PDB entry 9MSG | electron microscopy, 2.70 A resolution | chains J and M of the 14 polymer chains in the assembly

[Chain J]
Molecule: DNA-directed RNA polymerase subunit beta'
From: Escherichia coli
Notes: EC 2.7.7.6
Reference sequence: P0A8T8 (RPOC_ECO57); numbering as in UniProt (aligned over 1-1407)
Chain sequence (1415 residues; each row starts with the number of its first residue):
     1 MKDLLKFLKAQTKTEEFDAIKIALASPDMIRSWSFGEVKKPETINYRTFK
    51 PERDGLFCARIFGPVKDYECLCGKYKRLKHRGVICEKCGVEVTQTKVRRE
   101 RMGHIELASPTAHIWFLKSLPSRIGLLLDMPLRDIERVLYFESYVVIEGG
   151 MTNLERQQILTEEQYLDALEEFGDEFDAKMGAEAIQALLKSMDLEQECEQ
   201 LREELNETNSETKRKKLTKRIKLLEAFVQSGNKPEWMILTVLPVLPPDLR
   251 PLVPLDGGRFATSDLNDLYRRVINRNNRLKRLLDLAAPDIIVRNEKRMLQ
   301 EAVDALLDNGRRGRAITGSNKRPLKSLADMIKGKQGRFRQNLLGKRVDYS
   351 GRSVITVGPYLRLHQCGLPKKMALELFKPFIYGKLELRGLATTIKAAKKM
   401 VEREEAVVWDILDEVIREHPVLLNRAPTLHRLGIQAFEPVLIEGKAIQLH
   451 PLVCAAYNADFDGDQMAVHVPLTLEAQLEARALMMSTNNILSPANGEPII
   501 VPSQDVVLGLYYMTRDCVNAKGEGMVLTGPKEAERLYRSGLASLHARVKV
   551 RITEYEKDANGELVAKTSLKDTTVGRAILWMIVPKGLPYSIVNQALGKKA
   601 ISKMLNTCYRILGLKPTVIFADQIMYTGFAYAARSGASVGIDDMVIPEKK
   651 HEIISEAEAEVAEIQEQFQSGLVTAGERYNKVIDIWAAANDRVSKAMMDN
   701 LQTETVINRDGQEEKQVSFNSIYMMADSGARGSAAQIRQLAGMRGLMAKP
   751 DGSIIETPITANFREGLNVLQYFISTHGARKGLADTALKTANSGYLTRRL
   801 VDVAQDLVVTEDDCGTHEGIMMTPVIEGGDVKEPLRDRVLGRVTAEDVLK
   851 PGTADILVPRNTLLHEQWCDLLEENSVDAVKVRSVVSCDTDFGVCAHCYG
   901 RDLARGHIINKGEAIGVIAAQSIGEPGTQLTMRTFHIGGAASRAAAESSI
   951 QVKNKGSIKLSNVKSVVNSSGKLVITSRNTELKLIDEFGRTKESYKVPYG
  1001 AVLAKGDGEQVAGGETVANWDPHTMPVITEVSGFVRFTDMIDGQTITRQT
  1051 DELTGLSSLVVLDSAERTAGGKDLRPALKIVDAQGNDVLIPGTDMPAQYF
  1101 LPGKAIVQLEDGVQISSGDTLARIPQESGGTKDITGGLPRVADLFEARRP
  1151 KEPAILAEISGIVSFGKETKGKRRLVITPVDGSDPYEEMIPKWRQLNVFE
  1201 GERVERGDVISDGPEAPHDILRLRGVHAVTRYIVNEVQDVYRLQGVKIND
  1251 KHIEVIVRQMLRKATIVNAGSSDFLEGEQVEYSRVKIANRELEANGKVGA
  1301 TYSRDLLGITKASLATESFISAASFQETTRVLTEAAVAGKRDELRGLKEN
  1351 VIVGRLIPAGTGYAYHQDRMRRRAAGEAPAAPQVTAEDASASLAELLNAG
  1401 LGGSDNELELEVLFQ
Disordered / not traced: 933-947, 1127-1134, 1375-1415
Differences from the reference sequence: expression tag (1408-1415)
Swiss-Prot annotation at these positions:
  - binding site (Zn(2+)): Cys70, Cys72, Cys85, Cys88, Cys814, Cys888, Cys895, Cys898
  - binding site (Mg(2+)): Asp460, Asp462, Asp464
  - modified residue: Lys972 (N6-acetyllysine)
Metal / ion sites: Zn2+ site 1: Cys70, Cys72, Cys85, Cys88; Mg2+: Asp460, Asp462, Asp464; Zn2+ site 2: Cys814, Cys888, Cys895, Cys898

[Chain M]
Molecule: RNA polymerase sigma-54 factor
From: Escherichia coli
Reference sequence: P24255 (RP54_ECOLI); numbering as in UniProt (aligned over 1-477)
Chain sequence (477 residues; row label = number of the first residue in the row):
     1 MKQGLQLRLSQQLAMTPQLQQAIRLLQLSTLELQQELQQALESNPLLEQI
    51 DTHEEIDTRETQDSETLDTADALEQKEMPEELPLDASWDTIYTAGTPSGT
   101 SGDYIDDELPVYQGETTQTLQDYLMWQVELTPFSDTDRAIATSIVDAVDE
   151 TGYLTVPLEDILESIGDEEIDIDEVEAVLKRIQRFDPVGVAAKDLRDCLL
   201 IQLSQFDKTTPWLEEARLIISDHLDLLANHDFRTLMRVTRLKEDVLKEAV
   251 NLIQSLDPRPGQSIQTGEPEYVIPDVLVRKHNGHWTVELNSDSIPRLQIN
   301 QHYASMCNNARNDGDSQFIRSNLQDAKWLIKSLESRNDTLLRVSRCIVEQ
   351 QQAFFEQGEEYMKPMVLADIAQAVEMHESTISRVTTQKYLHSPRGIFELK
   401 YFFSSHVNTEGGGEASSTAIRALVKKLIAAENPAKPLSDSKLTSLLSEQG
   451 IMVARRTVAKYRESLSIPPSNQRKQLV
Disordered / not traced: 1, 91-110, 477
Swiss-Prot annotation at these positions:
  - DNA-binding region: Val366 to Thr385 (H-T-H motif)
  - motif: Ala454 to Arg462 (RPON box)

[Chain J / chain M interface]
Contacting residue pairs - 97 pairs, chain J then chain M:
  Lys2(J) - Gly166(M)
  Asp3(J) - Asp167(M)
  Leu4(J) - Ser164(M)
  Leu4(J) - Ile165(M)  hydrogen bond (backbone-backbone)
  Leu5(J) - Asp135(M)
  Lys9(J) - Asp135(M)  salt bridge
  Asn45(J) - Leu31(M)
  Arg47(J) - Ser29(M)  hydrogen bond
  Arg47(J) - Leu31(M)
  Arg47(J) - Glu32(M)  salt bridge
  Phe49(J) - Tyr271(M)
  Glu52(J) - Gln35(M)
  Arg77(J) - Asp146(M)  salt bridge
  Arg77(J) - Ala147(M)
  Arg77(J) - Thr155(M)
  Leu78(J) - Ser143(M)
  Leu78(J) - Asp146(M)  hydrogen bond (backbone-side chain)
  Lys79(J) - Glu163(M)
  Lys79(J) - Ser164(M)
  Arg81(J) - Ser164(M)
  Val253(J) - Tyr112(M)  hydrophobic
  Gly257(J) - Tyr271(M)
  Gly258(J) - Tyr271(M)
  Arg271(J) - His53(M)
  Asn274(J) - Gln38(M)  hydrogen bond
  Asn277(J) - Glu42(M)  hydrogen bond
  Arg278(J) - Leu41(M)  hydrogen bond (side chain-backbone)
  Arg278(J) - Asn44(M)  hydrogen bond (side chain-backbone)
  Arg278(J) - Pro45(M)
  Arg278(J) - Leu47(M)  hydrogen bond (side chain-backbone)
  Arg281(J) - Glu42(M)
  Arg281(J) - Ser43(M)  hydrogen bond
  Leu282(J) - Pro45(M)  hydrophobic
  Ala287(J) - Phe318(M)  hydrophobic
  Pro288(J) - Asp315(M)
  Pro288(J) - Phe318(M)
  Ile290(J) - Met306(M)  hydrophobic
  Ile291(J) - Tyr303(M)  hydrophobic
  Asn294(J) - Tyr303(M)  hydrogen bond
  Glu295(J) - Tyr303(M)  hydrogen bond
  Met298(J) - Tyr303(M)
  Gly310(J) - Thr58(M)  hydrogen bond (backbone-side chain)
  Gly313(J) - Thr58(M)  hydrogen bond (backbone-side chain)
  Arg314(J) - Glu55(M)  salt bridge
  Arg314(J) - Ile56(M)
  Arg314(J) - Asp57(M)  salt bridge
  Ala315(J) - Glu55(M)
  Ala315(J) - Ile56(M)  hydrogen bond (backbone-backbone)
  Ile316(J) - Glu54(M)
  Ile316(J) - Glu55(M)
  Thr317(J) - His53(M)
  Thr317(J) - Glu54(M)  hydrogen bond (backbone-backbone)
  Thr317(J) - Ile56(M)
  Lys321(J) - Glu54(M)
  Lys325(J) - Val111(M)
  Met330(J) - Val111(M)  hydrophobic
  Lys334(J) - Glu81(M)
  Lys334(J) - Leu82(M)
  Thr393(J) - Arg181(M)
  Ile394(J) - Trp126(M)  hydrophobic
  Ile394(J) - Leu130(M)  hydrophobic
  Lys395(J) - Asp186(M)
  Lys395(J) - Val188(M)
  Pro427(J) - Thr90(M)
  Leu788(J) - Lys76(M)
  Leu788(J) - Met78(M)  hydrophobic
  Ala791(J) - Pro79(M)  hydrophobic
  Ala791(J) - Pro83(M)
  Asn792(J) - Ala72(M)  hydrogen bond (side chain-backbone)
  Asn792(J) - Leu73(M)
  Gly794(J) - Leu84(M)
  Tyr795(J) - Asp63(M)
  Tyr795(J) - Ser64(M)
  Tyr795(J) - Pro83(M)  hydrophobic
  Leu796(J) - Thr69(M)
  Thr797(J) - Leu84(M)
  Arg798(J) - Pro83(M)
  Arg798(J) - Leu84(M)
  Arg799(J) - Glu65(M)  salt bridge
  Arg799(J) - Leu67(M)  hydrogen bond (side chain-backbone)
  Arg799(J) - Thr69(M)
  Met932(J) - Leu73(M)
  Leu1138(J) - Leu73(M)
  Pro1139(J) - Leu73(M)  hydrophobic
  Ala1142(J) - Thr69(M)
  Ala1142(J) - Ala70(M)
  Ala1142(J) - Leu73(M)  hydrophobic
  Asp1143(J) - Ala70(M)
  Glu1146(J) - Thr69(M)  hydrogen bond
  Arg1148(J) - Asp68(M)  salt bridge
  Arg1148(J) - Ala70(M)
  Arg1148(J) - Asp71(M)  salt bridge
  Thr1310(J) - Asp68(M)
  Lys1311(J) - Thr66(M)
  Leu1314(J) - Glu65(M)
  Phe1325(J) - Glu65(M)
  Gln1326(J) - Glu65(M)
Other interface residues (no listed pair), chain J (77 interface residues in all): Leu8, Pro41, Glu42, Tyr46, Tyr68, Asp267, Ser319, Arg339, Lys398, Lys399, Ala426, Asp802, Ile1309
Other interface residues (no listed pair), chain M (74 interface residues in all): Thr52, Gln75, Glu77, Asp85, Tyr123, Gln127, Thr136, Ala139, Thr142, Val156, Asp160, Arg184, Phe185, Glu270, His302, Gln387
Interface features reported in the paper:
  - interface residues, chain M: Thr52(M)

[Summary]
77 residues of chain J and 74 residues of chain M are in contact, with 18 hydrogen bonds and 8 salt bridges.
Among the polar pairs are Lys9(J)-Asp135(M), Arg47(J)-Glu32(M) and Arg77(J)-Asp146(M). Curated annotation
(UniProt) lists 8 Zn2+-binding residues and 3 Mg2+-binding residues on chain J. The paper reports the
interface residue Thr52(M).
Chain J is DNA-directed RNA polymerase subunit beta' and chain M is RNA polymerase sigma-54 factor, both from
Escherichia coli; the structure, De novo SigN RNA polymerase transcription initiation intermediate with bound
SigN-RII, was determined by electron microscopy, deposited together with 9MSE, 9MSF, 9MSH and 9MSJ.
